2K04 - chains A and C of the 4 polymer chains in the assembly; structure by solution NMR.

== Chain A ==
Protein: Stromal cell-derived factor 1
Organism: Homo sapiens
Notes: fragment: SDF-1-alpha(3-67) domain
Reference sequence: P48061 (SDF1_HUMAN); residues 1-68 here correspond to UniProt positions 22-89 (UniProt number = residue number + 21)
Chain sequence (70 residues; row label = number of the first residue in the row; numbers below 1 keep their minus sign (Gly-1 is residue -1)):
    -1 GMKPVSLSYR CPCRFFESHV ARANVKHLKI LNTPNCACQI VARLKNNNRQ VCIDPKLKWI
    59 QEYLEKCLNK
Not modelled in the structure: -1 to 0
Construct notes: expression tag (-1 to 0); engineered mutation Cys36 (Leu57 in P48061), Cys65 (Ala86 in P48061)
UniProt features mapped onto this chain:
  - region: Arg8 to Arg12 (Receptor and heparin binding), Val18 to Arg20 (Receptor binding), Lys27 to Leu29 (Receptor binding), Val39 to Val49 (Receptor binding)
  - motif: Lys1, Pro2 (Receptor activation motif)
  - binding site (heparin): Arg20 to Asn30, Arg41, Gln48, Lys64
  - site: Lys24 (Important for integrin interaction and activation), His25 (Important for dimer formation), Lys27 (Important for integrin interaction and activation), Lys43 (Important for integrin interaction and activation)
Disulfide bonds: Cys9-Cys34, Cys11-Cys50
From the paper describing this entry:
  - mutagenesis - R20A, R41A, E60A, E63A, K64A: unchanged signaling with C-X-C chemokine receptor type 4
  - mutagenesis - V23A: decreased stability
  - mutagenesis - H25R: unchanged signaling
  - mutagenesis - V39A: decreased signaling

== Chain C ==
Protein: Stromal cell-derived factor 1
Organism: Homo sapiens
Notes: fragment: SDF-1-alpha(3-67) domain
Reference sequence: P48061 (SDF1_HUMAN); residues 201-268 here correspond to UniProt positions 22-89 (UniProt number = residue number - 179)
Chain sequence (70 residues; numbered 199 to 268; the number before each row is that of its first residue):
   199 GMKPVSLSYR CPCRFFESHV ARANVKHLKI LNTPNCACQI VARLKNNNRQ VCIDPKLKWI
   259 QEYLEKCLNK
Not modelled in the structure: 199-200
Construct notes: expression tag (199-200); engineered mutation Cys236 (Leu57 in P48061), Cys265 (Ala86 in P48061)
UniProt features mapped onto this chain:
  - region: Arg208 to Arg212 (Receptor and heparin binding), Val218 to Arg220 (Receptor binding), Lys227 to Leu229 (Receptor binding), Val239 to Val249 (Receptor binding)
  - motif: Lys201, Pro202 (Receptor activation motif)
  - binding site (heparin): Arg220 to Asn230, Arg241, Gln248, Lys264
  - site: Lys224 (Important for integrin interaction and activation), His225 (Important for dimer formation), Lys227 (Important for integrin interaction and activation), Lys243 (Important for integrin interaction and activation)
Disulfide bonds: Cys209-Cys234, Cys211-Cys250

== How chain A and chain C interact ==
Pairs across the interface - 32 pairs, chain A then chain C:
  His25(A) - Lys227(C)
  His25(A) - Ile228(C)
  His25(A) - Leu229(C)
  Leu26(A) - Lys227(C)
  Leu26(A) - Ile228(C)
  Lys27(A) - His225(C)
  Lys27(A) - Leu226(C)
  Ile28(A) - His225(C)
  Ile28(A) - Leu226(C)
  Ile28(A) - Ile228(C)
  Ile28(A) - Tyr261(C)
  Leu29(A) - His225(C)
  Asn30(A) - Tyr261(C)
  Asn30(A) - Lys268(C)
  Ala35(A) - Lys268(C)
  Cys36(A) - Cys265(C)  disulfide
  Cys36(A) - Lys268(C)
  Gln59(A) - Leu266(C)
  Tyr61(A) - Ile228(C)
  Tyr61(A) - Asn230(C)
  Leu62(A) - Leu262(C)
  Leu62(A) - Cys265(C)
  Cys65(A) - Cys236(C)  disulfide
  Cys65(A) - Ile238(C)
  Cys65(A) - Pro253(C)
  Cys65(A) - Leu262(C)
  Leu66(A) - Pro253(C)
  Leu66(A) - Gln259(C)
  Leu66(A) - Leu262(C)
  Lys68(A) - Asn230(C)
  Lys68(A) - Ala235(C)
  Lys68(A) - Cys236(C)
Also at the interface, not in a pair above, chain A (16 interface residues in all): Pro53, Glu63
Also at the interface, not in a pair above, chain C (17 interface residues in all): Glu263
Cross-chain cystine bridges: Cys36(A)-Cys265(C), Cys65(A)-Cys236(C)

== Overview ==
The interface between chain A and chain C involves 16 residues on one side and 17 on the other, with 2
disulfide bonds. From the paper: V23A of chain A reduces stability; V39A of chain A reduces signaling; 8
substitutions were tested in all.
Both chains are Stromal cell-derived factor 1 (Homo sapiens). Entry 2K04 (Structure of SDF1 in complex with
the CXCR4 N-terminus containing no sulfotyrosines) was determined by solution NMR, deposited together with
2K03 and 2K05.
